Entry 7E3H (X-ray diffraction, 2.45 A resolution); this record covers chains A and B.

# Chain A (and B)
Name: Acetylcholinesterase
From: Homo sapiens
Notes: EC 3.1.1.7; chain B of this document is another copy of the same molecule, construct and numbering; everything in this record applies to it too
UniProtKB: P22303 (ACES_HUMAN); residues 4-543 here correspond to UniProt positions 35-574 (UniProt number = residue number + 31)
Amino-acid sequence (540 residues; each row starts with the number of its first residue):
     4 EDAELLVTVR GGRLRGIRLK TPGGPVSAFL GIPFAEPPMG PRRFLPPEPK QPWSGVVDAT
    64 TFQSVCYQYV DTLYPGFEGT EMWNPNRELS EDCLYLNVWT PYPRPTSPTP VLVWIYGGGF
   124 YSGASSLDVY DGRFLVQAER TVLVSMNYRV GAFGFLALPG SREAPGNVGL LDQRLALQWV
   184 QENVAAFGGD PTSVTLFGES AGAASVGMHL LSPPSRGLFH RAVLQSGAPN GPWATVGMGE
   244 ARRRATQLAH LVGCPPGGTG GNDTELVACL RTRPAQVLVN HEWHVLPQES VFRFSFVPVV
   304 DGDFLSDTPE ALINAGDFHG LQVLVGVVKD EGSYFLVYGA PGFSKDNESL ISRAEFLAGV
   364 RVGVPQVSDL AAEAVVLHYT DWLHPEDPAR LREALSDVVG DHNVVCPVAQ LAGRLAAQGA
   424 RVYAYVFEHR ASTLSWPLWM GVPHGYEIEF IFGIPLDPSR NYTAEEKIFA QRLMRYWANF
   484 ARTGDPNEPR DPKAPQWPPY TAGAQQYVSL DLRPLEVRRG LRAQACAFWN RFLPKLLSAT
Not modelled in the structure: 259-264, 492-497, 543
Disulfide bonds: Cys69-Cys96, Cys257-Cys272, Cys409-Cys529
Covalent attachments: glycan linked to Asn350
Residues lining bound ligands: donepezil (E20; 1-benzyl-4-[(5,6-dimethoxy-1-indanon-2-yl)methyl]piperidine): Tyr72, Asp74, Trp86, Gly120, Gly121, Tyr124, Glu202, Trp286, Ser293, Val294, Phe295, Phe297, Tyr337, Phe338, Tyr341, His447, Gly448
Swiss-Prot annotation at these positions:
  - active site: Ser203 (Acyl-ester intermediate), Glu334 (Charge relay system), His447 (Charge relay system)
  - binding site (galanthamine): Trp86, Glu202, Ser203, Tyr337
  - binding site (huperzine A): Trp86, Tyr133, Tyr337
  - binding site (huprine W): Gly122, Ser203, Trp439, His447
  - glycosylation (N-linked (GlcNAc...) asparagine): Asn265, Asn350, Asn464

# Chain A / chain B interface
Pairs across the interface (41; chain A residue first):
  Leu373(A) - Phe535(B)  hydrophobic
  Leu373(A) - Lys538(B)
  Leu373(A) - Leu539(B)
  Glu376(A) - Lys538(B)
  Ala377(A) - Phe535(B)  hydrophobic
  Leu380(A) - His381(B)
  Leu380(A) - Ala530(B)  hydrophobic
  Leu380(A) - Phe531(B)
  Leu380(A) - Phe535(B)  hydrophobic
  His381(A) - Leu380(B)
  Thr383(A) - Gln527(B)
  Asp384(A) - Gln527(B)
  Trp385(A) - Gln508(B)  hydrogen bond (backbone-side chain)
  Trp385(A) - Gln527(B)  hydrogen bond (backbone-side chain)
  Trp385(A) - Ala530(B)
  Trp385(A) - Arg534(B)
  Leu386(A) - Gln508(B)
  Leu386(A) - Arg522(B)  hydrogen bond (backbone-side chain)
  Leu386(A) - Gly523(B)
  His387(A) - Arg522(B)
  Gln508(A) - Trp385(B)  hydrogen bond (side chain-backbone)
  Gln508(A) - Leu386(B)
  Arg522(A) - Leu386(B)  hydrogen bond (side chain-backbone)
  Arg522(A) - His387(B)
  Gly523(A) - Leu386(B)
  Ala526(A) - Leu386(B)  hydrophobic
  Gln527(A) - Thr383(B)  hydrogen bond (side chain-backbone)
  Gln527(A) - Asp384(B)
  Gln527(A) - Trp385(B)  hydrogen bond (side chain-backbone)
  Ala530(A) - Leu380(B)
  Ala530(A) - Trp385(B)
  Phe531(A) - Leu380(B)
  Arg534(A) - Trp385(B)
  Phe535(A) - Leu373(B)  hydrophobic
  Phe535(A) - Ala377(B)  hydrophobic
  Phe535(A) - Leu380(B)  hydrophobic
  Phe535(A) - Leu539(B)  hydrophobic
  Lys538(A) - Leu373(B)
  Lys538(A) - Glu376(B)
  Leu539(A) - Leu373(B)
  Leu539(A) - Phe535(B)  hydrophobic
Interface residues without a listed pair, chain A (22 interface residues in all): Ala542
Interface residues without a listed pair, chain B (22 interface residues in all): Ala526, Ala542

# In short
Chain A and chain B each contribute 22 residues to their interface, with 7 hydrogen bonds. Polar pairs include
Trp385(A)-Gln508(B), Trp385(A)-Gln527(B) and Leu386(A)-Arg522(B). Ligands of chain A: donepezil.
Chain A and chain B are both Acetylcholinesterase (Homo sapiens); the structure, Crystal structure of human
acetylcholinesterase in complex with donepezil, was determined by X-ray diffraction, deposited together with
7XN1 and 7E3D.
